PDB entry 2DUH | X-ray diffraction, 1.20 A resolution | chain A

== Chain A ==
Protein: Green fluorescent protein
From: Aequorea victoria
UniProtKB: P42212 (GFP_AEQVI); aligned to UniProt positions 1-238 over residues 1-238
Chain sequence (236 residues; each row starts with the number of its first residue; note: 2 numbers in that range are skipped by the numbering (no residue carries them; nothing is unmodelled there)):
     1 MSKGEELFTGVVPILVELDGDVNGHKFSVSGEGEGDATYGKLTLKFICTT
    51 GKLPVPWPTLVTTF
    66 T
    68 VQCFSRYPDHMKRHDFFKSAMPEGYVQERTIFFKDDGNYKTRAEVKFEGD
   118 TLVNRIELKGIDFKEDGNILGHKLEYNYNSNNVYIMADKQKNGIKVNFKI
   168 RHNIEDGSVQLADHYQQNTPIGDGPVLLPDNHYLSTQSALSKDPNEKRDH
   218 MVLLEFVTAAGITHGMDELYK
Disordered / not traced: 1, 230-238
Covalently attached groups: covalent link F64-T66; covalent link T66-V68
Modified residues: T66 (2-(1-amino-2-hydroxypropyl)-4-(4-hydroxybenzyl)-1-(2-oxoethyl)-1H-imidazol-5-olate; C12)
Differences from the reference sequence: chromophore (66, 66, 66); engineered mutation R80 (Gln in P42212), N148 (His in P42212)
From the paper describing this entry:
  - conformationally variable residues (side-chain flip): N148, T203

== In short ==
The paper reports conformational variability at N148 and T203.
Chain A is Green fluorescent protein (Aequorea victoria); the structure, crystal structure of a green
fluorescent protein variant S65T/H148N at pH 9.5, was determined by X-ray diffraction, deposited together with
2DUE, 2DUF, 2DUG and 2DUI.
